PDB entry 5XAF | X-ray diffraction, 2.55 A resolution | chains A and E of the 6 polymer chains in the assembly

# Chain A
Protein: Tubulin alpha-1B chain
From: Bos taurus
UniProt: P81947 (TBA1B_BOVIN); numbering as in UniProt (aligned over 1-451)
Sequence (451 residues; row label = number of the first residue in the row):
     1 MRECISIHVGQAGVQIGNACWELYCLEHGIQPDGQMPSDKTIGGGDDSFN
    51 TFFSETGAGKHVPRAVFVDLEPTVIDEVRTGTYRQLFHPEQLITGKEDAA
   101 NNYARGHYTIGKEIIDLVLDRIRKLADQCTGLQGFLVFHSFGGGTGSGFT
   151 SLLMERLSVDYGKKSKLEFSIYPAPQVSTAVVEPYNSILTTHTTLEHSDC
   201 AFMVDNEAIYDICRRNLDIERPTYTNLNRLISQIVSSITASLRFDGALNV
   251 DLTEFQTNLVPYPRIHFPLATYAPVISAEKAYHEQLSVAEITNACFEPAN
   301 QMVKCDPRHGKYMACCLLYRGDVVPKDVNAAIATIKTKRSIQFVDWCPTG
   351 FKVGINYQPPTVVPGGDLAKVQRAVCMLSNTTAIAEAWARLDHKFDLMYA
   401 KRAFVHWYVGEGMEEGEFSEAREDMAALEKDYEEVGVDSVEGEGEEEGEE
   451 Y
Disordered / not traced: 439-451
Ion coordination: Ca2+: Asp39, Thr41, Gly44, Glu55; Mg2+: Glu71 (together with GTP)
Ligand contacts:
  - 84F ((3S,4R)-4-(3-hydroxy-4-methoxyphenyl)-3-methyl-1-(3,4,5-trimethoxyphenyl)azetidin-2-one): Asn101, Thr179, Ala180, Val181
  - GTP (guanosine-5'-triphosphate): Gly10, Gln11, Ala12, Gln15, Ile16, Asp69, Asp98, Ala99, Ala100, Asn101, Ser140, Gly142, Gly143, Gly144, Thr145, Gly146, Ile171, Pro173, Val177, Ser178, Thr179, Glu183, Asn206, Ile209, Tyr224, Leu227, Asn228, Ile231

# Chain E
Protein: Stathmin-4
From: Rattus norvegicus
UniProt: P63043 (STMN4_RAT); residues -43 to 145 here correspond to UniProt positions 1-189 (UniProt number = residue number + 44)
Sequence (189 residues; each row starts with the number of its first residue; numbers below 1 keep their minus sign (Met-43 is residue -43)):
   -43 MTLAAYKEKMKELPLVSLFCSCFLSDPLNKSSYKYEADTVDLNWCVISDM
     7 EVIELNKCTSGQSFEVILKPPSFDGVPEFNASLPRRRDPSLEEIQKKLEA
    57 AEERRKYQEAELLKHLAEKREHEREVIQKAIEENNNFIKMAKEKLAQKME
   107 SNKENREAHLAAMLERLQEKDKHAEEVRKNKELKEEASR
Disordered / not traced: -43 to 5, 29-43, 142-145
Swiss-Prot annotation at these positions:
  - modified residue: Ser46 (Phosphoserine)
  - lipidation (S-palmitoyl cysteine): Cys-24, Cys-22

# How chain A and chain E interact
Pairs across the interface (58):
  Tyr108(A) with Leu54(E), hydrophobic; Ala57(E), hydrophobic; Arg61(E)
  Thr109(A) with Arg61(E)
  Lys112(A) with Leu54(E)
  Glu155(A) with Ile50(E)
  Arg156(A) with Leu47(E)
  Ser158(A) with Asp44(E)
  Val159(A) with Pro45(E)
  Glu196(A) with Asp44(E); Pro45(E)
  Asp245(A) with Cys14(E); Ser16(E)
  Ala247(A) with Asn12(E); Ser19(E)
  Leu248(A) with Ser19(E)
  Pro325(A) with Gln18(E); Phe20(E), hydrophobic
  Asn329(A) with Met6(E); Val8(E); Phe20(E); Val22(E)
  Ile332(A) with Val22(E), hydrophobic
  Lys336(A) with Leu24(E)
  Asp345(A) with Pro27(E); Ser28(E), hydrogen bond (backbone-backbone)
  Trp346(A) with Pro27(E)
  Cys347(A) with Pro27(E)
  Pro348(A) with Lys25(E); Pro27(E)
  Thr349(A) with Ile23(E); Leu24(E), hydrogen bond (backbone-backbone); Lys25(E), hydrogen bond (backbone-backbone)
  Gly350(A) with Val22(E)
  Phe351(A) with Glu21(E); Val22(E), hydrogen bond (backbone-backbone); Leu24(E), hydrophobic
  Lys352(A) with Phe20(E); Glu21(E), salt bridge
  Val353(A) with Ser19(E); Phe20(E), hydrogen bond (backbone-backbone)
  Gly354(A) with Gln18(E)
  Ile355(A) with Ser16(E); Gly17(E); Gln18(E), hydrogen bond (backbone-backbone)
  Asn356(A) with Ser16(E)
  Tyr357(A) with Thr15(E); Ser16(E), hydrogen bond (backbone-backbone); Gly17(E); Gln18(E), hydrogen bond
  Val409(A) with Gln64(E)
  Gly410(A) with Arg61(E); Gln64(E)
  Glu411(A) with Arg61(E), hydrogen bond (backbone-side chain)
  Gly412(A) with Ala57(E); Arg60(E), hydrogen bond (backbone-side chain); Arg61(E)
  Glu414(A) with Arg60(E), salt bridge
Other interface residues (no listed pair), chain A (38 interface residues in all): His107, Leu152, His197, Val328, Ala333
Other interface residues (no listed pair), chain E (30 interface residues in all): Pro26, Ser46, Lys53, Glu55

# In short
Chain A and chain E form an interface of 38 and 30 residues respectively; the contacts include 10 hydrogen
bonds and 2 salt bridges. Polar pairs include Lys352(A)-Glu21(E), Glu414(A)-Arg60(E) and Tyr357(A)-Gln18(E).
Bound to chain A: GTP and compound 84F.
Here chain A is Tubulin alpha-1B chain (Bos taurus) and chain E is Stathmin-4 (Rattus norvegicus). Entry 5XAF
(Crystal structure of tubulin-stathmin-TTL-Compound Z1 complex) was determined by X-ray diffraction (same
publication as 5XAG).
